PDB entry 1OGV | X-ray diffraction, 2.35 A resolution | chains H and M of the 3 polymer chains in the assembly

# Chain H
Molecule: Reaction center protein H chain
Organism: Rhodobacter sphaeroides
Notes: fragment: cytoplasmic domain, residues 11-260
UniProt: P0C0Y7 (RCEH_RHOSH); residues 11-260 here = UniProt positions 11-260
Chain sequence (250 residues; each row starts with the number of its first residue):
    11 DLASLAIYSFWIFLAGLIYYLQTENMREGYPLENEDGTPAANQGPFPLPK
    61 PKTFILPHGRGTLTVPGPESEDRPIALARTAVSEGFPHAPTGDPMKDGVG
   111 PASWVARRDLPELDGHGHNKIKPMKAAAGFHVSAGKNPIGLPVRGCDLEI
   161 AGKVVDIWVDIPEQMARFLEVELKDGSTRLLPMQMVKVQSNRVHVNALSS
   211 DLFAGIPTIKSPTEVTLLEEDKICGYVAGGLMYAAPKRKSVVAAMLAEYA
Disordered / not traced: 248-260

# Chain M
Molecule: Reaction center protein M chain
Organism: Rhodobacter sphaeroides
UniProt: P0C0Y9 (RCEM_RHOSH); residues 1-307 here correspond to UniProt positions 2-308 (UniProt number = residue number + 1)
Chain sequence (307 residues; each row starts with the number of its first residue):
     1 AEYQNIFSQVQVRGPADLGMTEDVNLANRSGVGPFSTLLGWFGNAQLGPI
    51 YLGSLGVLSLFSGLMWFFTIGIWFWYQAGWNPAVFLRDLFFFSLEPPAPE
   101 YGLSFAAPLKEGGLWLIASFFMFVAVWSWWGRTYLRAQALGMGKHTAWAF
   151 LSAIWLWMVLGFIRPILMGSWSEAVPYGIFSHLDWTNNFSLVHGNLFYNP
   201 FHGLSIAFLYGSALLFAMHGATILAVSRFGGERELEQIADRGTAAERAAL
   251 FWRWTMGFNATMEGIHRWAIWMAVLVTLTGGIGILLSGTVVDNWYVWGQN
   301 HGMAPLN
Disordered / not traced: 303-307
Metal / ion sites: bacteriochlorophyll a Mg site 1 near His182 (its only coordinating residue here); bacteriochlorophyll a Mg site 2 near His202 (its only coordinating residue here); Fe2+: His219, Glu234, His266 (shared with 2 residues of chain L)
Ligand contacts:
  - bacteriochlorophyll a (BCL), molecule 1: Trp66, Val126, Phe150, Ala153, Ile154, Leu156, Trp157, Leu160, Trp185, Thr186, Asn187, Phe189, Ser190, Asn195, Leu196, Phe197, His202, Ser205, Ile206, Leu209, Tyr210, Val276, Thr277, Gly280, Gly281, Ile284
  - bacteriochlorophyll a (BCL), molecule 2: Trp157, Leu160, Val175, Ile179, His182, Leu183, Trp185, Thr186
  - bacteriochlorophyll a (BCL), molecule 3: Thr186, Phe197, Tyr210
  - bacteriochlorophyll a (BCL), molecule 4: Phe197, Gly203, Ile206, Ala207, Tyr210, Gly211, Leu214
  - bacteriopheophytin a (BPH), molecule 1: Ser59, Leu60, Gly63, Leu64, Ala125, Val126, Trp129, Thr133, Thr146, Ala149, Phe150, Ala153, Ala273, Val274, Thr277
  - bacteriopheophytin a (BPH), molecule 2: Tyr210, Ala213, Leu214, Ala217, Met218, Trp252, Thr255, Met256
  - ubiquinone-10 (U10): Leu214, Leu215, Met218, His219, Thr222, Ile223, Ala245, Ala248, Ala249, Trp252, Met256, Phe258, Asn259, Ala260, Thr261, Met262, Ile265, Trp268, Met272
Curated features (UniProtKB/Swiss-Prot):
  - binding site ((7R,8Z)-bacteriochlorophyll b): His182, His202
  - binding site (Fe cation): His219, Glu234, His266
  - binding site (a ubiquinone): Trp252

# How chain H and chain M interact
Pairs across the interface - 115 pairs, chain H then chain M:
  Asp11(H) - Val290(M)
  Asp11(H) - Trp297(M)  hydrogen bond
  Leu12(H) - Leu286(M)  hydrophobic
  Leu12(H) - Val290(M)  hydrophobic
  Ala13(H) - Leu286(M)  hydrophobic
  Ala13(H) - Val291(M)  hydrophobic
  Ala13(H) - Trp294(M)  hydrophobic
  Ala13(H) - Trp297(M)  hydrophobic
  Ser14(H) - Trp297(M)
  Ser14(H) - His301(M)
  Ala16(H) - Phe201(M)
  Ile17(H) - Pro200(M)  hydrophobic
  Ile17(H) - Phe201(M)
  Ile17(H) - Leu204(M)  hydrophobic
  Phe20(H) - Phe201(M)  hydrophobic
  Phe20(H) - Leu204(M)  hydrophobic
  Phe20(H) - Phe208(M)  hydrophobic
  Phe20(H) - Leu275(M)  hydrophobic
  Phe20(H) - Thr279(M)
  Trp21(H) - Leu204(M)  hydrophobic
  Phe23(H) - Trp271(M)  hydrophobic
  Leu27(H) - Trp271(M)
  Leu27(H) - Leu275(M)  hydrophobic
  Tyr30(H) - Arg267(M)  hydrogen bond
  Leu31(H) - Arg267(M)
  Leu31(H) - Trp268(M)  hydrophobic
  Gln32(H) - Phe258(M)
  Glu34(H) - Arg267(M)  salt bridge
  Asn35(H) - Asn259(M)
  Asn35(H) - Ala260(M)
  Asn35(H) - Thr261(M)  hydrogen bond (side chain-backbone)
  Asn35(H) - Gly264(M)  hydrogen bond (side chain-backbone)
  Asn35(H) - Ile265(M)  hydrogen bond (side chain-backbone)
  Asn35(H) - Trp268(M)
  Glu38(H) - Arg241(M)  salt bridge
  Leu42(H) - Arg253(M)
  Lys62(H) - Glu263(M)  salt bridge
  Lys62(H) - Arg267(M)
  Phe64(H) - Ile238(M)  hydrophobic
  Phe64(H) - Glu263(M)
  Leu66(H) - Ala239(M)  hydrophobic
  Leu73(H) - Ala239(M)
  Glu79(H) - Arg241(M)  salt bridge
  Pro111(H) - Arg247(M)  hydrogen bond (backbone-side chain)
  Ala112(H) - Arg247(M)
  Ser113(H) - Thr243(M)
  Ser113(H) - Arg247(M)  hydrogen bond (backbone-side chain)
  Val115(H) - Arg241(M)
  Val115(H) - Gly242(M)
  Val115(H) - Thr243(M)
  Val115(H) - Glu246(M)
  Arg117(H) - Glu236(M)  salt bridge
  Arg117(H) - Gln237(M)
  Arg117(H) - Asp240(M)  hydrogen bond (side chain-backbone)
  Arg117(H) - Arg241(M)
  Arg117(H) - Gly242(M)
  Arg118(H) - Asp240(M)  hydrogen bond (backbone-side chain)
  Glu122(H) - Arg233(M)  salt bridge
  Glu122(H) - Glu236(M)
  Gly125(H) - Met20(M)
  His126(H) - Met20(M)
  Ile131(H) - Arg233(M)
  Ala138(H) - Pro15(M)
  Gly139(H) - Arg13(M)
  Gly139(H) - Gly14(M)
  Phe140(H) - Val12(M)  hydrophobic
  Phe140(H) - Arg13(M)
  Phe140(H) - Gly14(M)
  Phe140(H) - Pro15(M)
  His141(H) - Val12(M)
  His141(H) - Arg13(M)  hydrogen bond (backbone-backbone)
  Val142(H) - Val10(M)  hydrophobic
  Val142(H) - Gln11(M)
  Ser143(H) - Gln11(M)  hydrogen bond (backbone-backbone)
  Ser143(H) - Val12(M)
  Ser143(H) - Arg13(M)
  Ala144(H) - Val10(M)
  Ala144(H) - Gln11(M)  hydrogen bond (backbone-backbone)
  Ala144(H) - Thr37(M)
  Ala144(H) - Trp41(M)  hydrophobic
  Gly145(H) - Gln9(M)
  Gly145(H) - Trp41(M)
  Lys146(H) - Val10(M)
  Val169(H) - Val12(M)  hydrophobic
  Glu173(H) - Asn44(M)
  Gln174(H) - Val12(M)
  Gln174(H) - Arg13(M)
  Gln174(H) - Gly14(M)  hydrogen bond (side chain-backbone)
  Gln174(H) - Pro15(M)  hydrogen bond (side chain-backbone)
  Gln174(H) - Phe35(M)
  Met175(H) - Glu232(M)
  Ala176(H) - Val12(M)  hydrophobic
  Arg177(H) - Glu232(M)  salt bridge
  Arg177(H) - Arg233(M)
  Met193(H) - Gln9(M)
  Met193(H) - Val10(M)  hydrophobic
  Gln194(H) - Tyr3(M)
  Gln194(H) - Ser227(M)
  Gln194(H) - Arg228(M)
  Met195(H) - Arg228(M)
  Val196(H) - Tyr3(M)
  Val196(H) - Gln9(M)
  Lys197(H) - Tyr3(M)
  Lys197(H) - Gln9(M)
  Val198(H) - Gln9(M)
  Leu227(H) - Arg233(M)
  Leu227(H) - Glu236(M)
  Glu230(H) - Arg233(M)  salt bridge
  Asp231(H) - Gly242(M)
  Asp231(H) - Thr243(M)  hydrogen bond (side chain-backbone)
  Cys234(H) - Arg228(M)  hydrogen bond (side chain-backbone)
  Cys234(H) - Phe229(M)
  Gly235(H) - Arg247(M)
  Ala238(H) - Phe229(M)  hydrophobic
  Leu241(H) - Arg228(M)
Other interface residues (no listed pair), chain H (73 interface residues in all): Leu24, Met36, Arg37, Gly39, Glu81, Gly110, Trp114, Lys130, Pro148, Asp170, Pro172, Pro192, Asn206
Other interface residues (no listed pair), chain M (56 interface residues in all): Glu2, Asn5, Ala16, Asp17, Gly19

# In short
73 residues of chain H face 56 of chain M across their interface; the contacts include 16 hydrogen bonds and 8
salt bridges. Among the polar pairs are Glu34(H)-Arg267(M), Glu38(H)-Arg241(M) and Lys62(H)-Glu263(M). Chain M
binds 4 copies of bacteriochlorophyll a, bacteriopheophytin a and ubiquinone-10.
Here chain H is Reaction center protein H chain and chain M is Reaction center protein M chain, both from
Rhodobacter sphaeroides. Entry 1OGV (Lipidic cubic phase crystal structure of the photosynthetic reaction
centre from Rhodobacter sphaeroides) was determined by X-ray diffraction.
